PDB entry 5BTA | X-ray diffraction, 2.55 A resolution | chains A and C of the 8 polymer chains in the assembly

# Chain A (and C)
Name: DNA gyrase subunit A
Organism: Mycobacterium tuberculosis (strain ATCC 25618 / H37Rv)
Notes: EC 5.99.1.3; fragment: GyrA 2-500 with IGSG C-terminal tag; chain C of this document is another copy of the same molecule, construct and numbering; everything in this record applies to it too
UniProt: P9WG47 (GYRA_MYCTU); residues 2-500 here = UniProt positions 2-500
Amino-acid sequence (503 residues; each row starts with the number of its first residue):
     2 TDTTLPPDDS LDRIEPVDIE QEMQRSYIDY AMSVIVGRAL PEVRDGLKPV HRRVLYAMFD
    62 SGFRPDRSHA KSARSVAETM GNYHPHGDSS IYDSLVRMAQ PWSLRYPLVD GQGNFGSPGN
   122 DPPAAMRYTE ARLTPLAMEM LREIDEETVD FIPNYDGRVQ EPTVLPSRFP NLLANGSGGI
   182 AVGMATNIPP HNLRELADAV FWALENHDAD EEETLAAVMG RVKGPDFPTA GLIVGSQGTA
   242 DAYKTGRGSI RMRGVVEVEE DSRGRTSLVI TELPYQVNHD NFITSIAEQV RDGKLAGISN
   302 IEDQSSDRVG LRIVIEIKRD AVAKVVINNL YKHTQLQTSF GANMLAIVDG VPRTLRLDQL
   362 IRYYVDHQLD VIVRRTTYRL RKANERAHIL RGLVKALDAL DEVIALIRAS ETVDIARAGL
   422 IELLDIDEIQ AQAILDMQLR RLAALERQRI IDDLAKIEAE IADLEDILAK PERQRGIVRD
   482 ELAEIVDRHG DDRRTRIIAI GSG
Disordered / not traced: 2-14, 502-504
Differences from the reference sequence: engineered mutation Ser90 (Ala in P9WG47); expression tag (501-504)
Modified / non-standard residues: Tyr129 (O-phosphotyrosine; PTR)
Swiss-Prot annotation at these positions:
  - active site: Tyr129 (O-(5'-phospho-DNA)-tyrosine intermediate)
  - modified residue: Thr2 (N-acetylthreonine)
  - natural variant: Ser91 (S91P: Confers ciprofloxacin resistance, in clinical isolate), Asp94 (D94A: Confers ciprofloxacin resistance, in clinical isolate; D94G: Confers ciprofloxacin resistance, in clinical isolate; D94H: Confers ciprofloxacin resistance, in clinical isolate ...)
  - mutagenesis: Thr80 (T80A: Slight resistance to fluoroquinolones. Hypersusceptibile, 2- to 14-fold higher sensitivity to fluoroquinolones, 2- to 8-fold more efficient in fluoroquinolone-induced DNA cleavage ...), Gly88 (G88A: Confers fluoroquinolone resistance, IC(50) is 2- to 26-fold higher than wild-type ...), Asp94 (D94G/H: 25- 45-fold increased resistance to fluoroquinolones, 4- to 8-fold reduction in fluoroquinolone-induced DNA cleavage ...)
Reported in the primary citation:
  - Mg2+ coordination through a water molecule: Ser90
  - binding site for moxifloxacin: Ser90

# Interface between chain A and chain C
Contacting residue pairs - 68 pairs, chain A then chain C:
  Lys72(A) - Gly82(C)
  Ala74(A) - Ala78(C)
  Ala74(A) - Met81(C)  hydrophobic
  Arg75(A) - Ala78(C)
  Arg75(A) - Glu79(C)  salt bridge
  Arg75(A) - Gly82(C)
  Arg75(A) - Asn83(C)
  Arg75(A) - Arg159(C)
  Ala78(A) - Ala74(C)
  Ala78(A) - Arg75(C)
  Ala78(A) - Ala78(C)  hydrophobic
  Glu79(A) - Arg75(C)  salt bridge
  Met81(A) - Ala74(C)  hydrophobic
  Gly82(A) - Lys72(C)
  Asn83(A) - Arg75(C)
  Gly88(A) - Arg128(C)
  Asp89(A) - Met127(C)
  Asp89(A) - Arg128(C)  salt bridge
  Met127(A) - Asp89(C)
  Arg128(A) - Gly88(C)
  Arg128(A) - Asp89(C)  salt bridge
  Arg159(A) - Arg75(C)
  Leu401(A) - Arg409(C)
  Asp402(A) - Arg409(C)  salt bridge
  Ile405(A) - Ile405(C)  hydrophobic
  Ile408(A) - Leu440(C)
  Ile408(A) - Leu443(C)
  Ile408(A) - Ala444(C)
  Arg409(A) - Leu401(C)
  Arg409(A) - Asp402(C)  salt bridge
  Arg409(A) - Leu443(C)
  Arg409(A) - Ala445(C)
  Ser411(A) - Ala444(C)
  Ser411(A) - Ala445(C)  hydrogen bond (backbone-backbone)
  Glu412(A) - Leu446(C)  hydrogen bond (backbone-backbone)
  Thr413(A) - Ala444(C)
  Val414(A) - Glu447(C)
  Gln433(A) - Arg441(C)  hydrogen bond
  Ile435(A) - Leu440(C)
  Leu436(A) - Gln439(C)
  Leu436(A) - Leu440(C)  hydrogen bond (backbone-backbone)
  Leu436(A) - Arg441(C)  hydrogen bond (backbone-backbone)
  Asp437(A) - Gln439(C)  hydrogen bond (backbone-side chain)
  Asp437(A) - Arg441(C)  salt bridge
  Met438(A) - Gln439(C)
  Met438(A) - Leu440(C)  hydrogen bond (backbone-backbone)
  Gln439(A) - Leu436(C)
  Gln439(A) - Asp437(C)  hydrogen bond (side chain-backbone)
  Gln439(A) - Met438(C)
  Leu440(A) - Ile408(C)
  Leu440(A) - Ile435(C)
  Leu440(A) - Leu436(C)  hydrogen bond (backbone-backbone)
  Leu440(A) - Met438(C)  hydrogen bond (backbone-backbone)
  Leu440(A) - Leu440(C)  hydrophobic
  Arg441(A) - Val414(C)
  Arg441(A) - Leu436(C)  hydrogen bond (backbone-backbone)
  Arg441(A) - Asp437(C)  salt bridge
  Leu443(A) - Ile408(C)
  Leu443(A) - Arg409(C)
  Ala444(A) - Ile408(C)
  Ala444(A) - Ser411(C)
  Ala444(A) - Thr413(C)
  Ala444(A) - Val414(C)  hydrophobic
  Ala445(A) - Ser411(C)  hydrogen bond (backbone-backbone)
  Ala445(A) - Glu412(C)  hydrogen bond (backbone-backbone)
  Leu446(A) - Glu412(C)  hydrogen bond (backbone-backbone)
  Glu447(A) - Val414(C)
  Arg448(A) - Arg409(C)  hydrogen bond (side chain-backbone)
Other interface residues (no listed pair), chain A (38 interface residues in all): Ser90, Tyr156
Other interface residues (no listed pair), chain C (36 interface residues in all): Ser90, Tyr156

# Overview
38 residues of chain A and 36 residues of chain C are in contact, with 15 hydrogen bonds and 8 salt bridges.
Polar contacts include Arg75(A)-Glu79(C), Asp89(A)-Arg128(C) and Asp402(A)-Arg409(C). The paper reports a
binding site for moxifloxacin at Ser90(A); water-mediated Mg2+ coordination by Ser90(A).
Both chains are DNA gyrase subunit A (Mycobacterium tuberculosis (strain ATCC 25618 / H37Rv)). Entry 5BTA
(Crystal structure of a topoisomerase II complex) was determined by X-ray diffraction (same publication as
5BS8, 5BTC, 5BTD, 5BTF, 5BTG, 5BTI, 5BTL and 5BTN).
